Entry 6PUE (X-ray diffraction, 1.90 A resolution); this record covers chains A and B of the 4 polymer chains in the assembly.

Chain A:
Name: Major histocompatibility complex class I-related gene protein
Source organism: Homo sapiens
UniProtKB: Q95460 (HMR1_HUMAN); residues 1-270 here correspond to UniProt positions 23-292 (UniProt number = residue number + 22)
Sequence (271 residues; numbered 0 to 270; the number before each row is that of its first residue; numbering starts at 0):
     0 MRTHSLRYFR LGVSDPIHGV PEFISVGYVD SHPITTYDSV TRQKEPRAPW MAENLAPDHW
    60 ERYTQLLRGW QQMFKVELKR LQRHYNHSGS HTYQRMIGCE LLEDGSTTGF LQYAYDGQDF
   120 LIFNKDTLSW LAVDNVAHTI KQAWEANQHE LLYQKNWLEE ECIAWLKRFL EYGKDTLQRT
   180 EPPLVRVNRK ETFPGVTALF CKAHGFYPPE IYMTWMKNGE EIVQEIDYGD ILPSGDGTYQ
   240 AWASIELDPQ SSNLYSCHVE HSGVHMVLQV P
Unresolved in the structure: 190-195
Disulfides: Cys98-Cys161, Cys200-Cys256
Covalently attached groups: compound Q7J linked to Lys43
Construct notes: initiating methionine (0); conflict Ser261 (Cys283 in Q95460)
Ligand contacts: Q7J (1,4-dideoxy-1-({2,6-dioxo-5-[(E)-(2-oxopropylidene)amino]-1,2,3,6-tetrahydropyrimidin-4-yl}amino)-D-erythro-pentitol): Tyr7, Phe8, Arg9, Ser24, Thr34, His58, Tyr62, Leu66, Trp69, Arg94, Ile96, Tyr152, Gln153, Trp156

Chain B:
Name: Beta-2-microglobulin
Source organism: Homo sapiens
UniProtKB: P61769 (B2MG_HUMAN); residues 1-99 here correspond to UniProt positions 21-119 (UniProt number = residue number + 20)
Sequence (100 residues; row label = number of the first residue in the row; numbering starts at 0):
     0 MIQRTPKIQV YSRHPAENGK SNFLNCYVSG FHPSDIEVDL LKNGERIEKV EHSDLSFSKD
    60 WSFYLLYYTE FTPTEKDEYA CRVNHVTLSQ PKIVKWDRDM
Unresolved in the structure: 0, 97-99
Disulfides: Cys25-Cys80
Construct notes: initiating methionine (0)

How chain A and chain B interact:
Residue-residue contacts - 44 pairs, chain A then chain B:
  Arg6(A) - Lys58(B)
  Phe8(A) - Phe56(B)  hydrophobic
  Phe8(A) - Ser57(B)
  Leu10(A) - Ser33(B)
  Leu10(A) - Phe56(B)  hydrophobic
  Ile16(A) - Asp34(B)
  Ile23(A) - Phe56(B)  hydrophobic
  Val25(A) - Phe56(B)  hydrophobic
  Tyr27(A) - Ser55(B)
  Tyr27(A) - Phe56(B)  hydrogen bond (side chain-backbone)
  Arg46(A) - Asp53(B)  salt bridge
  Thr91(A) - His31(B)
  Gln93(A) - His31(B)  hydrogen bond
  Gln93(A) - Trp60(B)  hydrogen bond (side chain-backbone)
  Gln93(A) - Phe62(B)
  Arg94(A) - Trp60(B)
  Met95(A) - Trp60(B)  hydrophobic
  Gln111(A) - Trp60(B)
  Tyr112(A) - Trp60(B)
  Ala113(A) - Trp60(B)
  Asp115(A) - Ile1(B)
  Asp115(A) - His31(B)
  Gly116(A) - Arg3(B)  hydrogen bond (backbone-side chain)
  Gly116(A) - His31(B)  hydrogen bond (backbone-side chain)
  Gly116(A) - Asp59(B)
  Gly116(A) - Trp60(B)
  Gln117(A) - Arg3(B)
  Asp118(A) - Trp60(B)  hydrogen bond
  Arg185(A) - Pro14(B)
  His203(A) - Pro14(B)
  Asp229(A) - Lys6(B)  salt bridge
  Asp229(A) - Gln8(B)  hydrogen bond
  Leu231(A) - Gln8(B)
  Leu231(A) - Tyr10(B)
  Leu231(A) - Tyr26(B)  hydrophobic
  Pro232(A) - Tyr10(B)  hydrogen bond (backbone-side chain)
  Pro232(A) - Tyr26(B)
  Ser233(A) - Arg12(B)  hydrogen bond (backbone-side chain)
  Ser233(A) - Asn24(B)  hydrogen bond (backbone-side chain)
  Gly234(A) - Arg12(B)
  Asp235(A) - Arg12(B)
  Gln239(A) - Tyr10(B)
  Gln239(A) - Ser11(B)  hydrogen bond (side chain-backbone)
  Gln239(A) - Arg12(B)  hydrogen bond (side chain-backbone)
Other interface residues (no listed pair), chain A (29 interface residues in all): Val19
Other interface residues (no listed pair), chain B (26 interface residues in all): His13, Pro32, Leu54, Tyr63, Leu65

Overview:
29 residues of chain A and 26 residues of chain B are in contact; the contacts include 12 hydrogen bonds and 2
salt bridges. Among the polar pairs are Arg46(A)-Asp53(B), Asp229(A)-Lys6(B) and Tyr27(A)-Phe56(B). Covalently
linked compound Q7J: at Lys43(A).
Here chain A is Major histocompatibility complex class I-related gene protein and chain B is
Beta-2-microglobulin, both from Homo sapiens. Entry 6PUE (Structure of human MAIT A-F7 TCR in complex with
human MR1-4'D-5-OP-RU) was determined by X-ray diffraction together with 6PUC, 6PUD, 6PUF, 6PUG, 6PUH, 6PUI
and 4 further entries from the same study.
